Entry 4WQT (X-ray diffraction, 4.40 A resolution (low resolution: residue-level contacts below are approximate; hydrogen-bond / salt-bridge calls are withheld)); this record covers chains C and X of the 6 polymer chains in the assembly.

== Chain C ==
Molecule: DNA-directed RNA polymerase subunit beta
From: Thermus thermophilus HB8
Notes: EC 2.7.7.6
Reference sequence: Q8RQE9 (RPOB_THET8); residue numbers follow UniProt; this construct covers 1-1119
Sequence (1119 residues; row label = number of the first residue in the row):
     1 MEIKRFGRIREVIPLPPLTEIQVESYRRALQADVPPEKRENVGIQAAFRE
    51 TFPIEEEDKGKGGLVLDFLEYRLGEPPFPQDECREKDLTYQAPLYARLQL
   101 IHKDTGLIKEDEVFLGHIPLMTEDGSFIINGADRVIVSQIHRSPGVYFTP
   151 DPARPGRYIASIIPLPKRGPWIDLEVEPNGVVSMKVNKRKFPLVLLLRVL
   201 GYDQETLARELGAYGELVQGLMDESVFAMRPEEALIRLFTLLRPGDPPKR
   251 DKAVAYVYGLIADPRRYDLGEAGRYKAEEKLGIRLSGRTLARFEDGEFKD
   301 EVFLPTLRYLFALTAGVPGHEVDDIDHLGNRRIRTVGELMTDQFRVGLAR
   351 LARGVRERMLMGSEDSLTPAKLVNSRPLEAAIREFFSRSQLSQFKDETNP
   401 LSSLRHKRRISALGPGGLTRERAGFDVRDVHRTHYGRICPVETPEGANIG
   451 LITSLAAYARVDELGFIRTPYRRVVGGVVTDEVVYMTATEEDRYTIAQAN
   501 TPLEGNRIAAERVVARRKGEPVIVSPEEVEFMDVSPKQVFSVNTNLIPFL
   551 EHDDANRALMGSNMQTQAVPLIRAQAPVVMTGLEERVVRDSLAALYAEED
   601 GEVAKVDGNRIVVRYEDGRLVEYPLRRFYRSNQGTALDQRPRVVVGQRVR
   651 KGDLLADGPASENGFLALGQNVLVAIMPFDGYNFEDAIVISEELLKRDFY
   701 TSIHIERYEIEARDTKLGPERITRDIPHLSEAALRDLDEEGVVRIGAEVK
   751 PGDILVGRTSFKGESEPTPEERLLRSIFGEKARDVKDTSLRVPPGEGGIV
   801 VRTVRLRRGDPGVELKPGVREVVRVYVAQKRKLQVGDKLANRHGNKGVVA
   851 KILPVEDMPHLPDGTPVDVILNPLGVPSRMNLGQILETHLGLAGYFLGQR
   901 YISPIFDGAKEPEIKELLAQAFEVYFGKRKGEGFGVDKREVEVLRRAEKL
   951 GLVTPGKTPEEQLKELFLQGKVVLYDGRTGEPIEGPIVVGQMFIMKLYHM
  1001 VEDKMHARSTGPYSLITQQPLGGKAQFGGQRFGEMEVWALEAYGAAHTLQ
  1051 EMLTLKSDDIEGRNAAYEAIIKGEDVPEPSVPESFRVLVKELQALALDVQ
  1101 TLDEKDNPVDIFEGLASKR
Disordered / not traced: 57-62, 761-786, 1113-1119

== Chain X ==
Molecule: RNA cleavage stimulating factor (GreA/Gfh1 chimeric protein Gre-C1)
From: Thermus thermophilus HB8
Sequence (156 residues; each row starts with the number of its first residue):
     1 MAREVKLTKAGYERLMQQLERERERLQEISADFEQALEEGDLRENAGYDE
    51 ARRAMWQNEARIDSLEDILSRAVILEEGSGEVIGLGSVVELEDPLSGERL
   101 SVQVVSPAEANVLDTPMKISDASPMGKALLGHRVGDVLSLDTPKGRREFR
   151 VVAIHG
Disordered / not traced: 1-2

== Chain C / chain X interface ==
Residue-residue contacts - 5 pairs, chain C then chain X:
  N556(C) with E44(X); A46(X)
  E685(C) with D41(X)
  R879(C) with D41(X)
  M880(C) with A46(X)
Also at the interface, not in a pair above, chain C (8 interface residues in all): E445, D554, R557, D686
Also at the interface, not in a pair above, chain X (5 interface residues in all): E39, E50

== Summary ==
8 residues of chain C face 5 of chain X across their interface.
Chain C is DNA-directed RNA polymerase subunit beta and chain X is RNA cleavage stimulating factor (GreA/Gfh1
chimeric protein Gre-C1), both from Thermus thermophilus HB8; the structure, Thermus thermophilus RNA
polymerase complexed with an RNA cleavage stimulating factor (a GreA/Gfh1 chimeric protein), was determined by
X-ray diffraction together with 4WQS from the same study.
